Entry 8DQ2 (X-ray diffraction, 1.80 A resolution); this record covers chains A and C.

# Chain A (and C)
Protein: EF-hand domain-containing protein
Source organism: Hansschlegelia quercus
Notes: chain C of this document is another copy of the same molecule, construct and numbering; everything in this record applies to it too
Reference sequence: A0A4V2JDD3 (A0A4V2JDD3_9HYPH); numbering as in UniProt (aligned over 24-133)
Amino-acid sequence (110 residues; row label = number of the first residue in the row):
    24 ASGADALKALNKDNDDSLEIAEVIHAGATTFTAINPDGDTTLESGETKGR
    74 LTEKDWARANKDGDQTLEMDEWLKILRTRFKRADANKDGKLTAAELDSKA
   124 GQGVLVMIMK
Bound ions: lanthanum (III) ion site 1: Asn34, Asp36, Asp38, Ser40, Glu42, Glu45; lanthanum (III) ion site 2: Asn58, Asp60, Asp62, Thr64, Glu66, Glu69; lanthanum (III) ion site 3: Asn83, Asp85, Asp87, Thr89, Glu91, Glu94; Na+: Asp107, Asn109, Asp111, Lys113, Glu118
From the paper describing this entry:
  - self-association interface (contacts with another copy of this molecule); pairs are residue here / residue on that copy: Asp85-Arg100, Glu91-Arg100, Asp93-Arg100 (hydrogen bond)
  - lanthanum (III) ion coordination: Asp85, Glu91
  - mutagenesis - R100K: decreased binding to LaIII
  - mutagenesis - R100K: decreased binding to lanthanum (III) ion
  - mutagenesis - R100K: unchanged binding to NdIII and DyIII

# Chain A / chain C interface
Pairs across the interface (29):
  Ile43(A) - Asp85(C)
  Ala44(A) - Thr63(C)
  Ala44(A) - Thr64(C)
  Ala44(A) - Glu91(C)
  Ile47(A) - Glu91(C)
  Ile47(A) - Met92(C)
  Ile47(A) - Asp93(C)
  His48(A) - Thr63(C)
  Thr63(A) - Ala44(C)
  Thr63(A) - His48(C)
  Thr64(A) - Ala44(C)
  Asp85(A) - Ile43(C)
  Asp85(A) - Arg100(C)  salt bridge
  Glu91(A) - Ile43(C)
  Glu91(A) - Ala44(C)
  Glu91(A) - Ile47(C)
  Glu91(A) - Arg100(C)  salt bridge
  Met92(A) - Ile47(C)
  Met92(A) - Leu96(C)  hydrophobic
  Asp93(A) - Ile47(C)
  Asp93(A) - Leu96(C)
  Asp93(A) - Arg100(C)  salt bridge
  Glu94(A) - Arg100(C)  salt bridge
  Leu96(A) - Met92(C)  hydrophobic
  Leu96(A) - Asp93(C)
  Arg100(A) - Asp85(C)  salt bridge
  Arg100(A) - Glu91(C)  salt bridge
  Arg100(A) - Asp93(C)  salt bridge
  Arg100(A) - Glu94(C)  salt bridge
Other interface residues (no listed pair), chain A (14 interface residues in all): Asp87
Other interface residues (no listed pair), chain C (15 interface residues in all): Ala51, Asp87

# Summary
Chain A and chain C form an interface of 14 and 15 residues respectively; the contacts include 8 salt bridges.
Polar pairs include Asp85(A)-Arg100(C), Glu91(A)-Arg100(C) and Asp93(A)-Arg100(C). From the paper: R100K of
chain A reduces binding to LaIII; lanthanum (III) ion coordination by Asp85(A) and Glu91(A).
Chain A and chain C are both EF-hand domain-containing protein (Hansschlegelia quercus); the structure, X-ray
crystal structure of Hansschlegelia quercus lanmodulin (LanM) with lanthanum (III) bound at pH 7, was
determined by X-ray diffraction (same publication as 8FNR and 8FNS).
